PDB entry 4M5F | X-ray diffraction, 2.50 A resolution | chains A and B

== Chain A ==
Name: Uncharacterized protein
Organism: Pseudomonas aeruginosa
Notes: fragment: fragment
UniProt: Q9HYC5 (Q9HYC5_PSEAE); numbering as in UniProt (aligned over 1-400)
Chain sequence (400 residues; each row starts with the number of its first residue):
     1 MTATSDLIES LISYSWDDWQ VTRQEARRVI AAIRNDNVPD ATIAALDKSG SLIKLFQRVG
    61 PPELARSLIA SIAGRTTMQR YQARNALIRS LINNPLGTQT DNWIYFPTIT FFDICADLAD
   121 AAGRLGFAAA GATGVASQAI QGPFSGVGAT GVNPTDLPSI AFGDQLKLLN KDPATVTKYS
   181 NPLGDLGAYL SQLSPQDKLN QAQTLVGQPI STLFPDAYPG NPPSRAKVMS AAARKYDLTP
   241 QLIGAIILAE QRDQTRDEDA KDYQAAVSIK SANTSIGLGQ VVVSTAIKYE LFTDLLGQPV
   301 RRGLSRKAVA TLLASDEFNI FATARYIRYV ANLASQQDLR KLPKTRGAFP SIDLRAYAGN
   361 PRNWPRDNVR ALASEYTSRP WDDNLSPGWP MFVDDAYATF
Not modelled in the structure: 1
Ion coordination: Ca2+ site 1: N181, D253, Q254, E258, Q280; Ca2+ site 2: E258, D262, S275, Q280 (shared with E126(B) of chain B); Ca2+ site 3: E375, S378, R379, D382, N384

== Chain B ==
Name: Uncharacterized protein
Organism: Pseudomonas aeruginosa
UniProt: Q9HYC4 (Q9HYC4_PSEAE); residue numbers follow UniProt; this construct covers 21-145
Chain sequence (127 residues; row label = number of the first residue in the row):
    19 SHGVDFDKTL THPNGLVVER PVGFDARRSA EGFRFDEGGK LRNPRQLEVQ RQDAPPPPDL
    79 ASRRLGDGEA RYKVEEDDGG SAGSEYRLWA AKPAGARWIV VSASEQSEDG EPTFALAWAL
   139 LERARLQ
Not modelled in the structure: 19-21
Sequence notes: expression tag (19-20)
Ion coordination: Ca2+: E126 (shared with E258(A), D262(A), S275(A), Q280(A) of chain A)

== Chain A / chain B interface ==
Contacting residue pairs (46; chain A residue first):
  N181(A) - R60(B)
  G184(A) - L59(B)
  L186(A) - K58(B)
  L186(A) - R60(B)
  E250(A) - R60(B)  salt bridge
  E250(A) - S99(B)  hydrogen bond
  D253(A) - R60(B)  salt bridge
  E258(A) - E126(B)
  K261(A) - E126(B)  salt bridge
  K261(A) - D127(B)  salt bridge
  D262(A) - E126(B)
  N273(A) - S102(B)
  N273(A) - E126(B)
  T274(A) - E126(B)
  S275(A) - S99(B)  hydrogen bond (side chain-backbone)
  S275(A) - E126(B)  hydrogen bond (backbone-side chain)
  G279(A) - S99(B)
  Q280(A) - S99(B)
  V282(A) - G98(B)
  K288(A) - D96(B)  salt bridge
  Y326(A) - G97(B)
  Y376(A) - G98(B)
  Y376(A) - S99(B)  hydrogen bond (backbone-backbone)
  T377(A) - R60(B)  hydrogen bond
  T377(A) - G98(B)
  T377(A) - S99(B)  hydrogen bond (backbone-backbone)
  T377(A) - A100(B)  hydrogen bond (backbone-backbone)
  T377(A) - Q124(B)  hydrogen bond (backbone-side chain)
  S378(A) - G97(B)
  S378(A) - G98(B)
  S378(A) - E103(B)
  S378(A) - Q124(B)
  R379(A) - D95(B)
  R379(A) - D96(B)  hydrogen bond (side chain-backbone)
  R379(A) - G97(B)
  R379(A) - G98(B)
  R379(A) - E103(B)  hydrogen bond (backbone-side chain)
  P380(A) - G97(B)
  S386(A) - L59(B)
  S386(A) - R60(B)  hydrogen bond (side chain-backbone)
  P387(A) - K58(B)
  P387(A) - L59(B)
  P387(A) - P62(B)
  G388(A) - K58(B)
  G388(A) - L59(B)  hydrogen bond (backbone-backbone)
  W389(A) - R60(B)
Also at the interface, not in a pair above, chain A (27 interface residues in all): K171, Y289
Also at the interface, not in a pair above, chain B (17 interface residues in all): E94, T131

== In short ==
27 residues of chain A face 17 of chain B across their interface; the contacts include 12 hydrogen bonds and 5
salt bridges. Polar pairs include E250(A)-R60(B), D253(A)-R60(B) and K261(A)-E126(B). N181(A), D253(A),
Q254(A), E258(A) and Q280(A) form the Ca2+ site 1.
Chain A is Uncharacterized protein and chain B is Uncharacterized protein, both from Pseudomonas aeruginosa;
the structure, complex structure of Tse3-Tsi3, was determined by X-ray diffraction (same publication as 4M5E,
4N7S, 4N80 and 4N88).
